Entry 4EJD (X-ray diffraction, 1.10 A resolution); this record covers chains A and B of the 3 polymer chains in the assembly.

[Chain A (and B)]
Protein: Protease
From: Human immunodeficiency virus 1
Notes: EC 3.4.23.16; chain B of this document is another copy of the same molecule, construct and numbering; everything in this record applies to it too
UniProtKB: P12499 (POL_HV1Z2); residues 1-99 here correspond to UniProt positions 490-588 (UniProt number = residue number + 489)
Sequence (99 residues; numbered 1 to 99; the number before each row is that of its first residue):
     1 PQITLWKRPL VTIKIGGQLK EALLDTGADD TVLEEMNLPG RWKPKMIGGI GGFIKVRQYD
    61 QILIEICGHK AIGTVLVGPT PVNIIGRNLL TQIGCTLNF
Sequence notes: conflict Lys7 (Gln496 in P12499), Arg41 (Lys530 in P12499)
Curated features (UniProtKB/Swiss-Prot):
  - region (Dimerization of protease): Pro1 to Leu5, Gly49 to Lys55, Asn88 to Phe99
  - active site: Asp25 (For protease activity)
  - site: Phe99 (Cleavage)
Ligand contacts: 1H-indole-6-carboxylic acid (1F1): Trp42, Pro44, Lys45, Met46, Lys55, Val56, Arg57
Reported in the primary citation:
  - binding site for 1H-indole-6-carboxylic acid: Trp42, Pro44, Lys55, Val56, Arg57
  - conformationally variable residues (loop rearrangement, order/disorder transition, side-chain flip): Glu34 to Arg41, Met46, Lys55, Arg57

[Chain A / chain B interface]
Pairs across the interface (99; chain A residue first):
  Pro1(A) - Leu97(B)
  Pro1(A) - Asn98(B)
  Pro1(A) - Phe99(B)  hydrogen bond (backbone-backbone)
  Gln2(A) - Thr96(B)
  Gln2(A) - Leu97(B)
  Gln2(A) - Asn98(B)  hydrogen bond
  Ile3(A) - Thr96(B)
  Ile3(A) - Leu97(B)  hydrogen bond (backbone-backbone)
  Ile3(A) - Phe99(B)  hydrophobic
  Thr4(A) - Thr96(B)
  Leu5(A) - Thr26(B)
  Leu5(A) - Arg87(B)  hydrogen bond (backbone-side chain)
  Leu5(A) - Leu90(B)  hydrophobic
  Leu5(A) - Thr91(B)
  Leu5(A) - Cys95(B)
  Trp6(A) - Arg87(B)
  Trp6(A) - Thr91(B)
  Lys7(A) - Arg87(B)  hydrogen bond (backbone-side chain)
  Arg8(A) - Asp29(B)  salt bridge
  Arg8(A) - Arg87(B)
  Pro9(A) - Thr26(B)
  Pro9(A) - Arg87(B)
  Leu23(A) - Gly27(B)
  Leu24(A) - Thr26(B)  hydrogen bond (backbone-side chain)
  Leu24(A) - Leu97(B)  hydrophobic
  Leu24(A) - Phe99(B)  hydrophobic
  Asp25(A) - Asp25(B)
  Asp25(A) - Thr26(B)
  Asp25(A) - Gly27(B)  hydrogen bond (side chain-backbone)
  Thr26(A) - Leu5(B)
  Thr26(A) - Pro9(B)
  Thr26(A) - Leu23(B)
  Thr26(A) - Leu24(B)  hydrogen bond (side chain-backbone)
  Thr26(A) - Asp25(B)
  Thr26(A) - Thr26(B)  hydrogen bond (side chain-backbone)
  Thr26(A) - Leu97(B)
  Gly27(A) - Leu23(B)
  Gly27(A) - Asp25(B)  hydrogen bond (backbone-side chain)
  Asp29(A) - Arg8(B)  salt bridge
  Ile47(A) - Ile50(B)  hydrophobic
  Gly48(A) - Ile50(B)
  Gly49(A) - Ile50(B)
  Ile50(A) - Gly49(B)
  Ile50(A) - Ile50(B)  hydrogen bond (backbone-backbone)
  Ile50(A) - Gly51(B)  hydrogen bond (backbone-backbone)
  Ile50(A) - Gly52(B)
  Ile50(A) - Ile54(B)  hydrophobic
  Gly51(A) - Gly51(B)
  Gly51(A) - Gly52(B)
  Gly51(A) - Ile54(B)
  Gly52(A) - Gly51(B)
  Ile54(A) - Ile50(B)
  Cys67(A) - Phe99(B)  hydrophobic
  His69(A) - Phe99(B)
  Thr80(A) - Ile50(B)
  Arg87(A) - Leu5(B)  hydrogen bond (side chain-backbone)
  Arg87(A) - Trp6(B)  hydrogen bond (side chain-backbone)
  Arg87(A) - Lys7(B)
  Arg87(A) - Arg8(B)
  Arg87(A) - Pro9(B)
  Leu90(A) - Leu5(B)  hydrophobic
  Thr91(A) - Leu5(B)
  Thr91(A) - Trp6(B)
  Gln92(A) - Trp6(B)
  Ile93(A) - Phe99(B)  hydrophobic
  Gly94(A) - Asn98(B)
  Cys95(A) - Leu5(B)
  Cys95(A) - Leu97(B)  hydrophobic
  Cys95(A) - Asn98(B)
  Cys95(A) - Phe99(B)  hydrophobic
  Thr96(A) - Gln2(B)  hydrogen bond
  Thr96(A) - Ile3(B)
  Thr96(A) - Thr4(B)
  Thr96(A) - Thr96(B)
  Thr96(A) - Leu97(B)
  Thr96(A) - Asn98(B)  hydrogen bond (backbone-backbone)
  Leu97(A) - Pro1(B)
  Leu97(A) - Gln2(B)
  Leu97(A) - Ile3(B)  hydrogen bond (backbone-backbone)
  Leu97(A) - Pro9(B)  hydrophobic
  Leu97(A) - Leu24(B)  hydrophobic
  Leu97(A) - Thr26(B)
  Leu97(A) - Cys95(B)  hydrophobic
  Leu97(A) - Thr96(B)
  Leu97(A) - Leu97(B)  hydrophobic
  Asn98(A) - Pro1(B)
  Asn98(A) - Gln2(B)
  Asn98(A) - Gly94(B)
  Asn98(A) - Cys95(B)
  Asn98(A) - Thr96(B)  hydrogen bond (backbone-backbone)
  Asn98(A) - Asn98(B)  hydrogen bond
  Phe99(A) - Pro1(B)  hydrogen bond (backbone-backbone)
  Phe99(A) - Ile3(B)  hydrophobic
  Phe99(A) - Leu24(B)  hydrophobic
  Phe99(A) - Cys67(B)  hydrophobic
  Phe99(A) - His69(B)
  Phe99(A) - Ile93(B)
  Phe99(A) - Gly94(B)
  Phe99(A) - Cys95(B)  hydrophobic
Other interface residues (no listed pair), chain A (41 interface residues in all): Val32, Phe53, Ile66, Pro81, Ile84
Other interface residues (no listed pair), chain B (38 interface residues in all): Ile47, Gly48, Thr80, Pro81, Ile84, Gln92

[Overview]
41 residues of chain A and 38 residues of chain B are in contact, with 20 hydrogen bonds and 2 salt bridges.
Polar contacts include Arg8(A)-Asp29(B), Gln2(A)-Asn98(B) and Leu5(A)-Arg87(B). From the paper: a binding site
for 1H-indole-6-carboxylic acid at Trp42(A), Pro44(A) and Lys55(A) among others; conformational variability at
Glu34(A), Met46(A) and Lys55(A) among others.
Both chains are Protease (Human immunodeficiency virus 1). Entry 4EJD (HIV Protease (PR) dimer in closed form
with pepstatin in active site and fragment 1F1 in ...) was determined by X-ray diffraction together with 4EJ8,
4EJK and 4EJL from the same study.
